PDB entry 3J0K | electron microscopy, 36.00 A resolution (very low resolution: no residue pairs are listed; an interface is given only as per-side residue counts) | chains B and L of the 12 polymer chains in the assembly

== Chain B ==
Protein: DNA-directed RNA polymerase II 140 kDa polypeptide
Source organism: Homo sapiens
Notes: EC 2.7.7.6
Chain sequence (1224 residues; each row starts with the number of its first residue):
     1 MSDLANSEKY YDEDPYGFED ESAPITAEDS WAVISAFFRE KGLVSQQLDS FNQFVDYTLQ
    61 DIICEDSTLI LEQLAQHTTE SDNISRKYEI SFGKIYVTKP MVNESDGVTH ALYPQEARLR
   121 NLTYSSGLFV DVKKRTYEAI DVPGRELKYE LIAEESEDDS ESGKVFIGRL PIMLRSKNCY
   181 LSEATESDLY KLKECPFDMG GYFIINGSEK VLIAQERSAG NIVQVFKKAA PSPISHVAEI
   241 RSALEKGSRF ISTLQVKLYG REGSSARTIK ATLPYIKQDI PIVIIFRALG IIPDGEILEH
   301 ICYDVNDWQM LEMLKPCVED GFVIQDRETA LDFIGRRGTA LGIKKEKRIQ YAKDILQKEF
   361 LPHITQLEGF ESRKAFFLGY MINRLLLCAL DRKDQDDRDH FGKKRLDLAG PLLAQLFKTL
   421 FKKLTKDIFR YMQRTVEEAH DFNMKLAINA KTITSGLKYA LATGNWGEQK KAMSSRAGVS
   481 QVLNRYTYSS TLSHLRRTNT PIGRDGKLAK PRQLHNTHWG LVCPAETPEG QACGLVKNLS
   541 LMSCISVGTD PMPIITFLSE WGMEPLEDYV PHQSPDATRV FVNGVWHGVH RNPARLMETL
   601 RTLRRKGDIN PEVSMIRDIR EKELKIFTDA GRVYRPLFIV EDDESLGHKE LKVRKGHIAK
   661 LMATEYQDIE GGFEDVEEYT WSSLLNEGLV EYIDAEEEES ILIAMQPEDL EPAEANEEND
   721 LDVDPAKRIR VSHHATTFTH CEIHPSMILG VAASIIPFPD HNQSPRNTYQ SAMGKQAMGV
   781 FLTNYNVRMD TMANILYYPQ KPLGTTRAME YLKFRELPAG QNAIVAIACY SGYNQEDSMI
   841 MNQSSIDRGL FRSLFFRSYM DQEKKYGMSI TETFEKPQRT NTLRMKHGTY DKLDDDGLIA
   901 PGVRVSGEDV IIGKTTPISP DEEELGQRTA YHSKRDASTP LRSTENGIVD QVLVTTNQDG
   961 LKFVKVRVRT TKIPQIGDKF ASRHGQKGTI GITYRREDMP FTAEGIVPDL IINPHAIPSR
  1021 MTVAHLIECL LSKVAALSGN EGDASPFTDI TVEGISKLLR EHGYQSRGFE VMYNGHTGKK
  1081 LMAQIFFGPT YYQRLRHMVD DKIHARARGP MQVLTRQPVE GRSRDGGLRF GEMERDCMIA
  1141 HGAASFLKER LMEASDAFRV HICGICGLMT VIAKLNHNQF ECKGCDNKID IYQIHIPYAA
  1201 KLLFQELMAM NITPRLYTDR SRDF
Unresolved in the structure: 1-19, 71-89, 135-163, 336-344, 438-445, 669-677, 716-721, 920-932
Ion coordination: Zn2+: Cys-1163, Cys-1166, Cys-1182, Cys-1185

== Chain L ==
Protein: DNA-directed RNA polymerases I, II, and III 7.7 kDa polypeptide
Source organism: Homo sapiens
Notes: EC 2.7.7.6
Chain sequence (46 residues; each row starts with the number of its first residue):
    25 ATLKYICAEC SSKLSLSRTD AVRCKDCGHR ILLKARTKRL VQFEAR
Ion coordination: Zn2+: Cys-31, Cys-34, Cys-48, Cys-51

== Interface between chain B and chain L ==
At this resolution (36 A) residue pairs are not listed: 28 residues of chain B and 22 of chain L lie at the interface.

== In short ==
28 residues of chain B face 22 of chain L across their interface. Cys-1163(B), Cys-1166(B), Cys-1182(B) and
Cys-1185(B) coordinate Zn2+.
Chain B is DNA-directed RNA polymerase II 140 kDa polypeptide and chain L is DNA-directed RNA polymerases I,
II, and III 7.7 kDa polypeptide, both from Homo sapiens; the structure, Orientation of RNA polymerase II
within the human VP16-Mediator-pol II-TFIIF assembly, was determined by electron microscopy.
